6HS6 - chains C and D of the 8 polymer chains in the assembly; structure by X-ray diffraction, 3.08 A resolution.

# Chain C (and D)
Molecule: Type VI secretion protein ImpA
From: Burkholderia cenocepacia H111
Notes: chain D of this document is another copy of the same molecule, construct and numbering; everything in this record applies to it too
UniProtKB: A0A1V2W6E8 (A0A1V2W6E8_9BURK); residue numbers follow UniProt; this construct covers 303-373
Amino-acid sequence (75 residues; row label = number of the first residue in the row):
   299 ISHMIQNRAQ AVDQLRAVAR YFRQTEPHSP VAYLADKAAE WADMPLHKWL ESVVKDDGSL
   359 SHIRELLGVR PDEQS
Disordered / not traced: 299-301, 370-373 (chain D: 299-300, 369-373)
Construct notes: expression tag (299-302)

# How chain C and chain D interact
Residue-residue contacts (22; chain C residue first):
  R306(C) with Q322(D), hydrogen bond (side chain-backbone); T323(D), hydrogen bond (side chain-backbone); P325(D)
  W339(C) with H326(D), hydrogen bond (backbone-side chain)
  A340(C) with P325(D); H326(D)
  M342(C) with H326(D), hydrogen bond (backbone-side chain)
  P343(C) with P325(D); Y331(D)
  L344(C) with P325(D), hydrogen bond (backbone-backbone); H326(D); P328(D), hydrophobic; Y331(D), hydrogen bond (backbone-side chain)
  H345(C) with Y331(D), hydrogen bond
  E363(C) with K335(D), hydrogen bond (backbone-side chain); K353(D), salt bridge
  L364(C) with L332(D); K335(D), hydrogen bond (backbone-side chain)
  L365(C) with P328(D), hydrophobic; Y331(D)
  G366(C) with K335(D)
  V367(C) with Y331(D), hydrophobic
Other interface residues (no listed pair), chain D (10 interface residues in all): S327

# Overview
12 residues of chain C face 10 of chain D across their interface, with 9 hydrogen bonds and 1 salt bridge.
Polar pairs include E363(C)-K353(D), R306(C)-Q322(D) and R306(C)-T323(D).
Both chains are Type VI secretion protein ImpA (Burkholderia cenocepacia H111). Entry 6HS6 (C-terminal domain
of the TssA component of the type VI secretion system from Burkholderia cenocepacia) was determined by X-ray
diffraction together with 6G7C, 6H8F and 6HS5 from the same study.
